Entry 4JAD (X-ray diffraction, 1.90 A resolution); this record covers chains A and B.

[Chain A]
Molecule: Citrate synthase
Source organism: Escherichia coli
Notes: EC 2.3.3.1
UniProt: P0ABH7 (CISY_ECOLI); residues 1-426 here correspond to UniProt positions 2-427 (UniProt number = residue number + 1)
Amino-acid sequence (426 residues; numbered 1 to 426; the number before each row is that of its first residue):
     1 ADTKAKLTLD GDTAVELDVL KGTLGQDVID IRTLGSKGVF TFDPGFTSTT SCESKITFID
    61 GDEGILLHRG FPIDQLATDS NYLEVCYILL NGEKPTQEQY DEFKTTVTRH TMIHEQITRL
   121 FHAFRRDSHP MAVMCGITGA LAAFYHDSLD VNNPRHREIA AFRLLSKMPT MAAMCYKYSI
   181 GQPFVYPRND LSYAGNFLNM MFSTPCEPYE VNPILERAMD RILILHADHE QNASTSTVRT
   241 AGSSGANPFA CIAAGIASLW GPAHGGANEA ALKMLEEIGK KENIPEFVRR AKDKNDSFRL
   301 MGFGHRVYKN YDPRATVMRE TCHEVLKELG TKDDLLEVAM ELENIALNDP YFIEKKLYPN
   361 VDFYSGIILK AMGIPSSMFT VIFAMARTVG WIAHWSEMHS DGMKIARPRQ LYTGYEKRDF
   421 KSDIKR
Construct notes: engineered mutation Thr-50 (Ala51 in P0ABH7), Gly-279 (Ser280 in P0ABH7), Lys-280 (Ser281 in P0ABH7), Lys-281 (Val282 in P0ABH7), Glu-282 (Lys283 in P0ABH7), Asn-283 (His284 in P0ABH7)
Swiss-Prot annotation at these positions:
  - active site: His-305, Asp-362

[Chain B]
Molecule: Citrate synthase
Source organism: Escherichia coli
Notes: EC 2.3.3.1
UniProt: P0ABH7 (CISY_ECOLI); residues 1001-1426 here correspond to UniProt positions 2-427 (UniProt number = residue number - 999)
Amino-acid sequence (426 residues; each row starts with the number of its first residue):
  1001 ADTKAKLTLD GDTAVELDVL KGTLGQDVID IRTLGSKGVF TFDPGFTSTT SCESKITFID
  1061 GDEGILLHRG FPIDQLATDS NYLEVCYILL NGEKPTQEQY DEFKTTVTRH TMIHEQITRL
  1121 FHAFRRDSHP MAVMCGITGA LAAFYHDSLD VNNPRHREIA AFRLLSKMPT MAAMCYKYSI
  1181 GQPFVYPRND LSYAGNFLNM MFSTPCEPYE VNPILERAMD RILILHADHE QNASTSTVRT
  1241 AGSSGANPFA CIAAGIASLW GPAHGGANEA ALKMLEEIGK KENIPEFVRR AKDKNDSFRL
  1301 MGFGHRVYKN YDPRATVMRE TCHEVLKELG TKDDLLEVAM ELENIALNDP YFIEKKLYPN
  1361 VDFYSGIILK AMGIPSSMFT VIFAMARTVG WIAHWSEMHS DGMKIARPRQ LYTGYEKRDF
  1421 KSDIKR
Construct notes: engineered mutation Thr-1050 (Ala51 in P0ABH7), Gly-1279 (Ser280 in P0ABH7), Lys-1280 (Ser281 in P0ABH7), Lys-1281 (Val282 in P0ABH7), Glu-1282 (Lys283 in P0ABH7), Asn-1283 (His284 in P0ABH7)
Swiss-Prot annotation at these positions:
  - active site: His-1305, Asp-1362

[How chain A and chain B interact]
Contacting residue pairs - 297 pairs, chain A then chain B:
  Thr-3(A) with Asp-1012(B)
  Leu-7(A) with Asp-1010(B)
  Thr-8(A) with Thr-1008(B); Leu-1009(B); Asp-1010(B), hydrogen bond (backbone-backbone)
  Leu-9(A) with Leu-1007(B), hydrophobic; Thr-1008(B); Leu-1009(B), hydrophobic; Ile-1029(B), hydrophobic
  Asp-10(A) with Lys-1006(B); Leu-1007(B); Thr-1008(B), hydrogen bond (backbone-backbone)
  Gly-11(A) with Lys-1006(B); Leu-1007(B)
  Asp-12(A) with Asp-1002(B); Thr-1003(B); Lys-1004(B), hydrogen bond (side chain-backbone); Ala-1005(B), hydrogen bond (side chain-backbone)
  Leu-20(A) with Phe-1042(B), hydrophobic
  Lys-21(A) with Leu-1411(B)
  Gly-22(A) with Leu-1411(B); Tyr-1412(B)
  Thr-23(A) with Tyr-1412(B), hydrogen bond (backbone-backbone); Thr-1413(B); Gly-1414(B), hydrogen bond (side chain-backbone); Glu-1416(B)
  Leu-24(A) with Tyr-1412(B), hydrophobic; Glu-1416(B)
  Gln-26(A) with Phe-1040(B)
  Val-28(A) with Phe-1040(B); Phe-1042(B), hydrophobic
  Ile-29(A) with Phe-1040(B), hydrogen bond (backbone-backbone); Thr-1041(B); Phe-1042(B), hydrogen bond (backbone-backbone)
  Asp-30(A) with Phe-1042(B)
  Ile-31(A) with Thr-1041(B); Phe-1042(B), hydrogen bond (backbone-backbone); Asp-1043(B); Ser-1048(B), hydrogen bond (backbone-side chain)
  Arg-32(A) with Phe-1042(B)
  Leu-34(A) with Ser-1048(B)
  Gly-35(A) with Thr-1047(B); Ser-1048(B), hydrogen bond (backbone-side chain)
  Gly-38(A) with Gln-1026(B)
  Val-39(A) with Ile-1029(B), hydrophobic; Ser-1048(B)
  Phe-40(A) with Gln-1026(B); Val-1028(B); Ile-1029(B), hydrogen bond (backbone-backbone); Ser-1048(B); Thr-1050(B)
  Thr-41(A) with Ile-1029(B); Ile-1031(B); Ser-1048(B), hydrogen bond (backbone-backbone); Thr-1049(B); Thr-1050(B), hydrogen bond (backbone-backbone)
  Phe-42(A) with Val-1028(B), hydrophobic; Ile-1029(B), hydrogen bond (backbone-backbone); Asp-1030(B); Ile-1031(B), hydrogen bond (backbone-backbone); Arg-1032(B); Thr-1050(B)
  Asp-43(A) with Ile-1031(B); Thr-1050(B), hydrogen bond (backbone-backbone)
  Pro-44(A) with Arg-1032(B); Ser-1051(B); Lys-1404(B)
  Gly-45(A) with Lys-1404(B); Ile-1405(B); Arg-1407(B), hydrogen bond (backbone-backbone)
  Phe-46(A) with Phe-1046(B), hydrophobic; Thr-1049(B); Ser-1051(B); Arg-1407(B); Pro-1408(B), hydrophobic; Arg-1409(B)
  Ser-48(A) with Ile-1031(B), hydrogen bond (side chain-backbone); Arg-1032(B), hydrogen bond (side chain-backbone); Gly-1035(B), hydrogen bond (side chain-backbone); Phe-1040(B); Thr-1041(B), hydrogen bond (backbone-backbone)
  Thr-49(A) with Ile-1031(B); Thr-1041(B); Thr-1049(B); Arg-1409(B), hydrogen bond (backbone-backbone)
  Thr-50(A) with Thr-1041(B), hydrogen bond (backbone-backbone); Phe-1042(B); Asp-1043(B), hydrogen bond (backbone-backbone); Pro-1044(B); Arg-1409(B); Gln-1410(B); Leu-1411(B)
  Ser-51(A) with Pro-1044(B); Phe-1046(B); Pro-1408(B); Arg-1409(B), hydrogen bond (backbone-backbone)
  Cys-52(A) with Phe-1042(B); Arg-1409(B); Gln-1410(B); Leu-1411(B), hydrogen bond (backbone-backbone)
  Glu-53(A) with Leu-1411(B); Thr-1413(B), hydrogen bond
  Ser-54(A) with Gln-1410(B); Leu-1411(B), hydrogen bond (backbone-backbone); Tyr-1412(B); Thr-1413(B), hydrogen bond (backbone-backbone); Gly-1414(B)
  Lys-55(A) with Thr-1413(B); Gly-1414(B)
  Thr-57(A) with Gln-1410(B), hydrogen bond (backbone-side chain); Tyr-1412(B)
  Phe-58(A) with Tyr-1412(B), hydrophobic
  Leu-67(A) with Lys-1417(B)
  Arg-69(A) with Tyr-1415(B); Arg-1418(B), hydrogen bond (backbone-side chain)
  Gly-70(A) with Tyr-1412(B); Tyr-1415(B); Glu-1416(B); Lys-1417(B); Arg-1418(B), hydrogen bond (backbone-backbone)
  Phe-71(A) with Arg-1418(B); Asp-1419(B); Phe-1420(B), hydrophobic
  Pro-72(A) with Lys-1417(B); Arg-1418(B)
  Gln-75(A) with Asp-1419(B), hydrogen bond; Phe-1420(B), hydrogen bond (side chain-backbone)
  Leu-76(A) with Phe-1420(B), hydrophobic
  Asp-79(A) with Phe-1420(B)
  Ser-80(A) with Phe-1420(B)
  Asn-81(A) with Ile-1424(B)
  Glu-84(A) with Phe-1420(B); Ser-1422(B), hydrogen bond; Ile-1424(B)
  Ile-88(A) with Phe-1420(B), hydrophobic
  Gly-92(A) with Arg-1418(B), hydrogen bond (backbone-side chain)
  Glu-93(A) with Tyr-1415(B), hydrogen bond; Arg-1418(B), salt bridge
  Lys-94(A) with Lys-1421(B); Asp-1423(B), salt bridge
  Pro-95(A) with Ile-1424(B)
  Gln-97(A) with Ile-1424(B); Lys-1425(B), hydrogen bond (side chain-backbone); Arg-1426(B)
  Tyr-100(A) with Ile-1424(B), hydrophobic; Lys-1425(B); Arg-1426(B), hydrogen bond (side chain-backbone)
  Asp-101(A) with Arg-1426(B), salt bridge
  Lys-104(A) with Arg-1426(B)
  Thr-105(A) with Arg-1426(B), hydrogen bond
  His-114(A) with Arg-1125(B)
  Gln-116(A) with Ala-1123(B), hydrogen bond (side chain-backbone); Arg-1125(B)
  Leu-120(A) with Leu-1120(B), hydrophobic; Ala-1123(B), hydrophobic; Phe-1124(B), hydrophobic
  Ala-123(A) with Gln-1116(B), hydrogen bond (backbone-side chain); Arg-1119(B); Leu-1120(B), hydrophobic; Phe-1144(B)
  Phe-124(A) with Ala-1143(B), hydrophobic
  Arg-125(A) with His-1114(B); Phe-1144(B)
  Ser-128(A) with Ala-1143(B), hydrogen bond (side chain-backbone)
  Ala-132(A) with Ala-1143(B), hydrophobic
  Gly-136(A) with Gly-1139(B)
  Gly-139(A) with Cys-1135(B); Gly-1136(B), hydrogen bond (backbone-backbone)
  Ala-140(A) with Phe-1124(B), hydrophobic
  Ala-143(A) with Phe-1124(B), hydrophobic; Ser-1128(B); Ala-1132(B), hydrophobic
  Leu-149(A) with His-1264(B)
  Asp-150(A) with His-1264(B); Gly-1265(B)
  Glu-230(A) with Arg-1409(B), salt bridge; Gln-1410(B)
  Gln-231(A) with Pro-1408(B); Arg-1409(B), hydrogen bond (backbone-side chain); Gln-1410(B)
  Asn-232(A) with Arg-1407(B)
  Ala-233(A) with Ser-1244(B); Arg-1407(B)
  Ser-236(A) with Thr-1240(B); Ala-1406(B); Pro-1408(B)
  Thr-237(A) with Thr-1240(B); Ala-1241(B)
  Thr-240(A) with Ser-1236(B); Thr-1237(B); Thr-1240(B)
  Ala-241(A) with Thr-1237(B)
  Ser-244(A) with Ala-1233(B); Ser-1258(B), hydrogen bond; Pro-1262(B)
  Gly-245(A) with Gly-1261(B)
  Ala-246(A) with Ala-1257(B); Gly-1261(B)
  Asn-247(A) with Trp-1260(B); His-1264(B)
  Ala-250(A) with Ala-1257(B), hydrophobic
  Ala-257(A) with Ala-1246(B); Ala-1250(B), hydrophobic
  Ser-258(A) with Ser-1244(B), hydrogen bond
  Gly-261(A) with Gly-1245(B); Ala-1246(B)
  Pro-262(A) with Ser-1244(B)
  His-264(A) with Leu-1149(B), hydrogen bond (side chain-backbone); Asp-1150(B); Gly-1245(B); Asn-1247(B)
  Gly-265(A) with Asp-1150(B)
  Gly-266(A) with Asp-1150(B)
  Arg-306(A) with Arg-1407(B)
  Ile-405(A) with Ala-1233(B), hydrophobic
  Ala-406(A) with Gly-1045(B); Phe-1046(B), hydrophobic
  Arg-407(A) with Gly-1045(B), hydrogen bond (backbone-backbone); Phe-1046(B); Arg-1306(B)
  Pro-408(A) with Phe-1046(B), hydrophobic; Thr-1049(B); Ser-1051(B); Gln-1231(B)
  Arg-409(A) with Gln-1026(B); Val-1028(B); Thr-1049(B), hydrogen bond (backbone-backbone); Thr-1050(B), hydrogen bond; Ser-1051(B), hydrogen bond (backbone-backbone); Cys-1052(B)
  Gln-410(A) with Thr-1050(B); Cys-1052(B); Ser-1054(B); Thr-1057(B), hydrogen bond (side chain-backbone); Glu-1230(B), hydrogen bond; Gln-1231(B), hydrogen bond
  Leu-411(A) with Leu-1020(B), hydrophobic; Lys-1021(B); Gly-1022(B); Val-1028(B), hydrophobic; Thr-1050(B); Cys-1052(B), hydrogen bond (backbone-backbone); Glu-1053(B); Ser-1054(B), hydrogen bond (backbone-backbone)
  Tyr-412(A) with Gly-1022(B); Thr-1023(B), hydrogen bond (backbone-backbone); Leu-1024(B); Ser-1054(B); Lys-1055(B); Thr-1057(B); Phe-1058(B), hydrophobic; Gly-1070(B)
  Thr-413(A) with Thr-1023(B); Glu-1053(B), hydrogen bond; Ser-1054(B), hydrogen bond (backbone-backbone); Lys-1055(B), hydrogen bond (backbone-side chain)
  Gly-414(A) with Thr-1023(B), hydrogen bond (backbone-side chain); Ser-1054(B); Lys-1055(B)
  Tyr-415(A) with Arg-1069(B); Gly-1070(B); Gly-1092(B); Glu-1093(B), hydrogen bond
  Glu-416(A) with Thr-1023(B); Leu-1024(B); Gly-1070(B)
  Lys-417(A) with Leu-1067(B); Gly-1070(B); Pro-1072(B); Gln-1075(B)
  Arg-418(A) with Arg-1069(B), hydrogen bond (side chain-backbone); Gly-1070(B), hydrogen bond (backbone-backbone); Phe-1071(B); Pro-1072(B); Gly-1092(B), hydrogen bond (side chain-backbone); Glu-1093(B), salt bridge
  Asp-419(A) with Phe-1071(B); Gln-1075(B), hydrogen bond
  Phe-420(A) with Phe-1071(B), hydrophobic; Gln-1075(B), hydrogen bond (backbone-side chain); Leu-1076(B), hydrophobic; Asp-1079(B); Ser-1080(B); Glu-1084(B)
  Lys-421(A) with Lys-1094(B), hydrogen bond (backbone-side chain)
  Ser-422(A) with Glu-1084(B), hydrogen bond
  Asp-423(A) with Lys-1094(B), salt bridge; Pro-1095(B)
  Ile-424(A) with Pro-1095(B); Thr-1096(B); Gln-1097(B); Tyr-1100(B)
  Lys-425(A) with Gln-1097(B), hydrogen bond (backbone-side chain)
  Arg-426(A) with Ser-1080(B); Asn-1081(B); Tyr-1100(B); Lys-1104(B)
Other interface residues (no listed pair), chain A (127 interface residues in all): Asp-27, Thr-47, Thr-96, Arg-119, His-122, Cys-135, Ala-142, Phe-144, Ala-254, Trp-260
Other interface residues (no listed pair), chain B (130 interface residues in all): Gly-1011, Asp-1027, Thr-1033, Leu-1034, Val-1039, Ile-1056, Ile-1088, Ala-1140, Ala-1142, Asn-1152, Ala-1254, Gly-1266

[In short]
127 residues of chain A and 130 residues of chain B are in contact; the contacts include 72 hydrogen bonds and
6 salt bridges. Polar contacts include Glu-93(A)/Arg-1418(B), Lys-94(A)/Asp-1423(B) and
Asp-101(A)/Arg-1426(B).
Chain A and chain B are both Citrate synthase (Escherichia coli); the structure, STRUCTURAL DETERMINATION OF
THE A50T:S279G:S280K:V281K:K282E:H283N VARIANT OF CITRATE SYNTHASE from E. COLI, was determined by X-ray
diffraction (same publication as 4JAE and 4JAG).
